2Z92 - chains A and B; structure by X-ray diffraction, 2.30 A resolution.

== Chain A ==
Protein: Anti-ciguatoxin antibody 10C9 Fab heavy chain
Source organism: Mus musculus
Notes: antibody fragment or engineered binder
Chain sequence (218 residues; each row starts with the number of its first residue; note: 1 number in that range is skipped by the numbering (no residue carries it; nothing is unmodelled there); a row labelled like 82A-82C holds insertion residues (82A, then the next letters in order)):
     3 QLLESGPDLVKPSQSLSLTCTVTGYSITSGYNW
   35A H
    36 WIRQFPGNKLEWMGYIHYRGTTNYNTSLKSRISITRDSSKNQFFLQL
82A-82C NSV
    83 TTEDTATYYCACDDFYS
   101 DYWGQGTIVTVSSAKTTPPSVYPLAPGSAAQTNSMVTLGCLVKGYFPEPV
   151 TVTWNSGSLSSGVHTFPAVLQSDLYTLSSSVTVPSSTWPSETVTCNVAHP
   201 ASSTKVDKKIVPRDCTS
Disordered / not traced: 127-133, 213-217
Disulfide bonds: Cys-22/Cys-92, Cys-140/Cys-195
Small-molecule neighbours: ENE ((4Z)-2,8:7,12:11,15:14,18:17,22-pentaanhydro-4,5,6,9,10,13,19,20,21-nonadeoxy-D-arabino-D-allo-D-allo-docosa-4,9,20-trienitol): His-35A, Ile-37, Trp-47, Tyr-50, Asn-58, Asp-95, Asp-101, Trp-103

== Chain B ==
Protein: Anti-ciguatoxin antibody 10C9 Fab light chain
Source organism: Mus musculus
Notes: antibody fragment or engineered binder
Chain sequence (213 residues; numbered 1 to 214; 1 number in that range is skipped by the numbering (no residue carries it; nothing is unmodelled there); the number before each row is that of its first residue):
     1 ELVMTQTPAIMSASPGEKVTMTCSASS
    29 SVSSVHWYQQKSGTSPKRWIYDTSKLPSGVPGRFSGSGSGTSYSLTISSM
    79 EAEDAATYYCQQWSSNPPTFGAGTKLEVKRADAAPTVSIFPPSSEQLTSG
   129 GASVVCFLNNFYPKDINVKWKIDGSERQNGVLNSWTDQDSKDSTYSMSST
   179 LTLTKDEYERHNSYTCEATHKTSTSPIVKSFNRNEC
Disordered / not traced: 212-214
Disulfide bonds: Cys-23/Cys-88, Cys-134/Cys-194
Small-molecule neighbours: ENE ((4Z)-2,8:7,12:11,15:14,18:17,22-pentaanhydro-4,5,6,9,10,13,19,20,21-nonadeoxy-D-arabino-D-allo-D-allo-docosa-4,9,20-trienitol): Tyr-36, Arg-46, Gln-89, Trp-91, Ser-92, Ser-93, Asn-94, Pro-96, Phe-98

== Interface between chain A and chain B ==
Pairs across the interface (68; chain A residue first):
  Gln-39(A) with Gln-38(B), hydrogen bond; Tyr-87(B)
  Asn-43(A) with Tyr-87(B), hydrogen bond (backbone-side chain)
  Leu-45(A) with Pro-44(B), hydrophobic; Tyr-87(B), hydrophobic; Phe-98(B)
  Glu-46(A) with Phe-98(B)
  Trp-47(A) with Asn-94(B); Pro-96(B); Phe-98(B)
  Asn-58(A) with Asn-94(B)
  Tyr-59(A) with Asn-94(B), hydrogen bond (backbone-side chain)
  Asn-60(A) with Asn-94(B); Pro-95(B)
  Thr-61(A) with Asn-94(B), hydrogen bond (backbone-side chain)
  Tyr-91(A) with Gln-38(B); Thr-42(B); Ser-43(B); Pro-44(B)
  Asp-95(A) with Arg-46(B), salt bridge
  Phe-97(A) with His-34(B); Arg-46(B), hydrogen bond (backbone-side chain); Tyr-49(B), hydrophobic; Asp-50(B); Trp-91(B), hydrophobic
  Tyr-98(A) with Tyr-49(B); Pro-55(B)
  Ser-99(A) with Arg-46(B)
  Asp-101(A) with Lys-45(B), salt bridge; Arg-46(B), hydrogen bond (side chain-backbone)
  Trp-103(A) with Ser-43(B); Pro-44(B), hydrogen bond (side chain-backbone)
  Gly-104(A) with Ser-43(B), hydrogen bond (backbone-side chain)
  Tyr-122(A) with Ser-121(B); Glu-123(B); Gln-124(B)
  Pro-123(A) with Ser-121(B); Glu-123(B)
  Leu-124(A) with Phe-118(B); Val-133(B), hydrophobic; Phe-135(B), hydrophobic
  Ala-125(A) with Phe-118(B)
  Thr-137(A) with Ser-116(B); Phe-118(B)
  Leu-141(A) with Ser-131(B)
  Lys-143(A) with Gln-124(B); Ser-131(B); Thr-180(B), hydrogen bond
  His-164(A) with Asn-137(B); Asn-138(B), hydrogen bond; Ser-174(B), hydrogen bond
  Phe-166(A) with Phe-135(B), hydrophobic; Asn-137(B); Ser-162(B); Thr-164(B); Ser-174(B); Met-175(B); Ser-176(B)
  Pro-167(A) with Ser-162(B), hydrogen bond (backbone-side chain); Trp-163(B)
  Val-169(A) with Asn-161(B); Ser-162(B)
  Gln-171(A) with Leu-160(B)
  Ser-178(A) with Phe-135(B); Ser-176(B), hydrogen bond
  Ser-180(A) with Phe-135(B); Asn-137(B), hydrogen bond
  Lys-208(A) with Glu-123(B), salt bridge
Interface residues without a listed pair, chain A (42 interface residues in all): Ser-62, Tyr-102, Pro-126, Leu-138, Gly-139, Ser-161, Gly-162, Thr-165, Thr-176, Ser-179
Interface residues without a listed pair, chain B (42 interface residues in all): Glu-1, Tyr-36, Gln-89, Pro-119, Ser-127, Lys-169, Thr-178

== Overview ==
The chain A/chain B interface involves 42 residues from each chain; the contacts include 14 hydrogen bonds and
3 salt bridges. Polar pairs include Asp-95(A)/Arg-46(B), Asp-101(A)/Lys-45(B) and Lys-208(A)/Glu-123(B).
Compound ENE is bound between chain A and chain B.
Chain A is Anti-ciguatoxin antibody 10C9 Fab heavy chain and chain B is Anti-ciguatoxin antibody 10C9 Fab
light chain, both from Mus musculus; the structure, Crystal structure of the Fab fragment of anti-ciguatoxin
antibody 10C9 in complex with CTX3C_ABCDE, was determined by X-ray diffraction together with 2Z91 and 2Z93
from the same study.
